9F5X - chains 2A and 2B of the 95 polymer chains in the assembly; structure by electron microscopy, 2.82 A resolution.

== Chain 2A ==
Molecule: Cytochrome c oxidase subunit 1
Organism: Chlamydomonas reinhardtii
Notes: EC 7.1.1.9
UniProt: P08681 (COX1_CHLRE); residue numbers follow UniProt; this construct covers 1-504
Chain sequence (504 residues; numbered 1 to 504; the number before each row is that of its first residue):
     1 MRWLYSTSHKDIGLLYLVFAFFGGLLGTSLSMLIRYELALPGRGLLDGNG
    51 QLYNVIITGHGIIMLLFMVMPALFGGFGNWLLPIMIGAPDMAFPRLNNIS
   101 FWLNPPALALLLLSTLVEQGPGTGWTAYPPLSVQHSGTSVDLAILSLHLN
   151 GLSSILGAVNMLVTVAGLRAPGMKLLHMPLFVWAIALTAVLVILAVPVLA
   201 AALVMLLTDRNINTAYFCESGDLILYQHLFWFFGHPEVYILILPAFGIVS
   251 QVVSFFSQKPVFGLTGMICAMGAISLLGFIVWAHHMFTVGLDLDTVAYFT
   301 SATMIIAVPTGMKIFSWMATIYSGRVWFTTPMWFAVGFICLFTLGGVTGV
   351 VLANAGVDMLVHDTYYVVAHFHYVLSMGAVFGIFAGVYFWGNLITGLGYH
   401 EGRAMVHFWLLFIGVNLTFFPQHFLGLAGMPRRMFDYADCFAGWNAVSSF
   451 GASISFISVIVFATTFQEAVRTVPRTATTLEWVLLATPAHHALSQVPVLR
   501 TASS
Bound ions: Cu ion: His235, His284, His285; Mg2+ near Asp363 (its only coordinating residue here); heme a Fe site 1 near His370 (its only coordinating residue here); heme a Fe site 2 near His372 (its only coordinating residue here)
Residues lining bound ligands:
  - heme a (HEA), molecule 1: Leu17, Ala20, Phe21, Gly24, Thr28, Ser31, Ile34, Arg35, Tyr53, Ile57, Thr58, His60, Gly61, Met64, Leu65, Met68, Val69, Ala72, Gly124, Trp125, Tyr365, Val368, Phe371, His372, Leu375, Ser376, Val380, Ile383, Phe384, Val387, Leu411, Val415, Thr418, Phe419, Gln422, Arg432, Arg433, Met434, Ser448, Ala452, Ser455, Val459
  - heme a (HEA), molecule 2: Trp125, Trp231, Val238, Tyr239, Ile242, His284, His285, Thr303, Ile306, Ala307, Thr310, Gly311, Ile314, Phe342, Thr343, Gly346, Val347, Gly349, Val350, Leu352, Ala353, Asp358, His362, Val367, His370, Phe371, Val374, Leu375, Arg432, Arg433
  - phosphatidylcholine (PC7; (7S)-4-hydroxy-N,N,N-trimethyl-9-oxo-7-[(palmitoyloxy)methyl]-3,5,8-trioxa-4-phosphahexacosan-1-aminium 4-oxide): His228, Trp282, Leu291, Asp292, Thr295, Phe299
  - phosphatidylglycerol (PGT; (1S)-2-{[{[(2R)-2,3-dihydroxypropyl]oxy}(hydroxy)phosphoryl]oxy}-1-[(palmitoyloxy)methyl]ethyl stearate): Ala92, Phe93, Pro94, Arg95, Leu96, Ile99, Leu152, Leu156
  - phosphatidylethanolamine (PTY), molecule 1: Leu145, His148, Val204, Leu207, Ile212
  - phosphatidylethanolamine (PTY), molecule 2: Leu344, Val347, Thr348, Tyr366, His423, Phe424, Leu427
UniProt features mapped onto this chain:
  - binding site (Ca(2+)): Glu37, Gly42
  - binding site (Fe(II)-heme a): His60, His372
  - binding site (Cu cation): His235, Tyr239, His284, His285
  - binding site (O2): Tyr239
  - binding site (Mg(2+)): His362, Asp363
  - binding site (heme a3): His370
  - cross-link: His235 to Tyr239 (1'-histidyl-3'-tyrosine (His-Tyr))

== Chain 2B ==
Molecule: Cytochrome c oxidase polypeptide II
Organism: Chlamydomonas reinhardtii
UniProt: Q9AU05 (Q9AU05_CHLRE); residues -126 to 157 here correspond to UniProt positions 1-284 (UniProt number = residue number + 127)
Chain sequence (284 residues; numbered -126 to 157; the number before each row is that of its first residue; numbers below 1 keep their minus sign (Met-126 is residue -126)):
  -126 MLRQSGLSANKLFCSNLLQSQQKEGNKLVWNAMLFSSKAEGSAVQQVVAS
   -76 EGVAQAVPQFSSEAAAALAAKRRGLIGSGMSLAPSKPFAARGLTSAAKPA
   -26 AAAAAGAAEAAQPADKYAGLKKVLKAAAALAAALGLTTTTAAADSPQPWQ
    24 LLFQDTATSTAQAMIDLHHDIFFFLITVVTLVFYMMFQIITKFHYSKVLK
    74 PEKLTHHTTMEVIWTIIPTLIVVMIAIPSLTLIYSLDQHTERPGLTVKII
   124 GRQWYWSYEMHDHLQHKLLDPDRLVGIAEKALVK
Not modelled in the structure: -126 to 16
Residues lining bound ligands:
  - heme a (HEA): Val51, Pro91, Ile94
  - phosphatidylethanolamine (PTY): Gln23, Leu24, Leu25, Phe45, Ile49

== Interface between chain 2A and chain 2B ==
Contacting residue pairs - 91 pairs, chain 2A then chain 2B:
  Gln134(2A) with Gln126(2B), hydrogen bond
  Gln258(2A) with Pro74(2B)
  Lys259(2A) with Glu75(2B); Leu77(2B)
  Val261(2A) with Thr78(2B)
  Phe262(2A) with Leu77(2B); Thr78(2B); His79(2B); His80(2B); Glu84(2B); Trp87(2B), hydrophobic
  Gly263(2A) with Thr78(2B), hydrogen bond (backbone-backbone)
  Leu293(2A) with Ile106(2B); Tyr107(2B); Asp110(2B)
  Asp294(2A) with Tyr107(2B), hydrogen bond
  Val296(2A) with Ile106(2B), hydrophobic
  Ala297(2A) with Leu103(2B), hydrophobic; Tyr107(2B)
  Thr300(2A) with Ser102(2B); Ile106(2B)
  Met304(2A) with Val95(2B); Ile98(2B), hydrophobic; Ala99(2B), hydrophobic
  Val308(2A) with Thr88(2B); Thr92(2B)
  Met312(2A) with Trp87(2B); Thr88(2B), hydrogen bond
  Phe315(2A) with Leu54(2B), hydrophobic; Trp87(2B), hydrophobic
  Met318(2A) with Val55(2B); Met58(2B), hydrophobic; Met59(2B); Ile62(2B)
  Ile321(2A) with Ile62(2B), hydrophobic
  Tyr322(2A) with Ile62(2B); Phe66(2B), hydrophobic; Leu77(2B), hydrophobic
  Ser323(2A) with Phe66(2B); Pro74(2B); Glu75(2B), hydrogen bond
  Gly324(2A) with Phe66(2B); Val71(2B); Pro74(2B)
  Arg325(2A) with Tyr68(2B); Val71(2B), hydrogen bond (side chain-backbone); Leu72(2B), hydrogen bond (side chain-backbone); Lys73(2B); Pro74(2B)
  Val326(2A) with Phe66(2B), hydrogen bond (backbone-backbone); His67(2B); Tyr68(2B), hydrogen bond (backbone-backbone)
  Trp327(2A) with Tyr68(2B)
  Phe328(2A) with Ile63(2B), hydrophobic; His67(2B)
  Val336(2A) with Ile63(2B), hydrophobic
  Ile339(2A) with Met59(2B), hydrophobic
  Cys340(2A) with Phe56(2B); Met59(2B), hydrophobic
  Val347(2A) with Leu48(2B)
  Val351(2A) with His41(2B); Ile44(2B), hydrophobic; Leu48(2B), hydrophobic
  Asn354(2A) with Ile44(2B); Ile98(2B); Ser102(2B), hydrogen bond
  Ala355(2A) with Ile106(2B), hydrophobic
  Gly356(2A) with Met37(2B); Leu105(2B)
  Val357(2A) with Met37(2B); His41(2B)
  Met359(2A) with Met37(2B), hydrophobic
  Leu360(2A) with Phe26(2B), hydrophobic; Met37(2B), hydrophobic; Ile38(2B), hydrophobic
  Phe424(2A) with Gln23(2B); Leu24(2B)
  Leu427(2A) with Leu24(2B); Leu25(2B); Phe26(2B)
  Ala428(2A) with Pro19(2B); Gln23(2B); Leu25(2B); Gln27(2B), hydrogen bond (backbone-side chain)
  Cys440(2A) with Pro19(2B), hydrogen bond (side chain-backbone); Gln20(2B); Pro21(2B)
  Phe441(2A) with Pro19(2B), hydrophobic
  Trp444(2A) with Trp22(2B); Gln23(2B), hydrogen bond (side chain-backbone); Leu24(2B), hydrophobic
Also at the interface, not in a pair above, chain 2A (51 interface residues in all): Pro260, Ser301, Ser316, Ala319, Thr343, Leu344, Val350, Val361, Tyr366, Gly443
Also at the interface, not in a pair above, chain 2B (51 interface residues in all): Leu40, Val52, Pro91, Leu109

== Summary ==
Chain 2A and chain 2B each contribute 51 residues to their interface, with 13 hydrogen bonds. Polar pairs
include Gln134(2A)-Gln126(2B), Asp294(2A)-Tyr107(2B) and Met312(2A)-Thr88(2B). One heme a molecule and one
phosphatidylethanolamine molecule are bound between chain 2A and chain 2B.
Here chain 2A is Cytochrome c oxidase subunit 1 and chain 2B is Cytochrome c oxidase polypeptide II, both from
Chlamydomonas reinhardtii. Entry 9F5X (Structure of the Chlamydomonas reinhardtii respiratory supercomplex I1
III2 IV2) was determined by electron microscopy, deposited together with 9F5Y, 9F5Z, 9F60, 9F61 and 9F62.
